PDB entry 7WFG | electron microscopy, 4.33 A resolution (low resolution: residue-level contacts below are approximate; hydrogen-bond / salt-bridge calls are withheld) | chains H and I of the 9 polymer chains in the assembly

[Chain H]
Molecule: NAD(P)H-quinone oxidoreductase subunit H, chloroplastic
Organism: Arabidopsis thaliana
Notes: EC 7.1.1.-
UniProt: P56753 (NDHH_ARATH); residues 1-393 here = UniProt positions 1-393
Chain sequence (393 residues; each row starts with the number of its first residue):
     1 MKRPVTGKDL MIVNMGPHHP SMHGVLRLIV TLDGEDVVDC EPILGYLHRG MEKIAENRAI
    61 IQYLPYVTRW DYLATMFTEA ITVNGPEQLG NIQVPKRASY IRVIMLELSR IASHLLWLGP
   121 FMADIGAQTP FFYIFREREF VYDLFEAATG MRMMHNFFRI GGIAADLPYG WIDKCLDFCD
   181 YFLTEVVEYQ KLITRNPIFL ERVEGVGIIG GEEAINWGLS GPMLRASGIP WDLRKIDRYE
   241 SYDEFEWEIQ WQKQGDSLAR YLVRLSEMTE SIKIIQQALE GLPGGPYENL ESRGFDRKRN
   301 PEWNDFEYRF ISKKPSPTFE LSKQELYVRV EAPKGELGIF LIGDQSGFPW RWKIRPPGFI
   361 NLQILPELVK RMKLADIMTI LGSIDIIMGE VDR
Unresolved in the structure: 1-9, 126-129, 284-307

[Chain I]
Molecule: NAD(P)H-quinone oxidoreductase subunit I, chloroplastic
Organism: Arabidopsis thaliana
Notes: EC 7.1.1.-
UniProt: P56755 (NDHI_ARATH); residues 1-172 here = UniProt positions 1-172
Chain sequence (172 residues; each row starts with the number of its first residue):
     1 MLPMITGFMN YGQQTLRAAR YIGQGFMITL SHTNRLPVTI QYPYEKLITS ERFRGRIHFE
    61 FDKCIACEVC VRVCPIDLPV VDWKLETNIR KKRLLNYSID FGICIFCGNC VEYCPTNCLS
   121 MTEEYEFSTY DRHELNYNQI ALGRLPMSVI DDYTIRTIWN SPQTKNGVNP LI
Unresolved in the structure: 1-5, 45-48, 170-172
Metal / ion sites: 4Fe-4S cluster Fe near Ala66 (its only coordinating residue here)
Ligand contacts:
  - 4Fe-4S cluster (SF4), molecule 1: Ile57, Cys70, Cys74, Pro75, Leu78, Cys104, Ile105, Phe106, Cys107, Gly108, Asn109, Cys110
  - 4Fe-4S cluster (SF4), molecule 2: Phe59, Cys64, Ile65, Ala66, Cys67, Glu68, Val69, Cys70, Cys114, Pro115, Thr116, Cys118
Swiss-Prot annotation at these positions:
  - binding site ([4Fe-4S] cluster): Cys64, Cys67, Cys70, Cys74, Cys104, Cys107, Cys110, Cys114

[How chain H and chain I interact]
Pairs across the interface - 37 pairs, chain H then chain I:
  Arg58(H) - Pro75(I)
  Arg58(H) - Ile76(I)
  Ile61(H) - Val73(I)
  Ile61(H) - Asn109(I)
  Ile61(H) - Tyr113(I)
  Gln62(H) - Arg72(I)
  Gln62(H) - Val73(I)
  Gln62(H) - Cys74(I)
  Gln62(H) - Pro75(I)
  Pro65(H) - Cys107(I)
  Pro65(H) - Asn109(I)
  Tyr66(H) - Pro75(I)
  Phe132(H) - Arg35(I)
  Arg136(H) - His32(I)
  Arg136(H) - Arg35(I)
  Glu139(H) - Arg35(I)
  Asp143(H) - Asn160(I)
  Glu146(H) - Thr49(I)
  Glu146(H) - Ser50(I)
  Thr149(H) - Arg52(I)
  Gly150(H) - Arg52(I)
  Met151(H) - Phe53(I)
  Met151(H) - Arg54(I)
  Met154(H) - Arg54(I)
  Asn156(H) - Arg54(I)
  Asn156(H) - Cys107(I)
  Asn156(H) - Gly108(I)
  Asn156(H) - Asn109(I)
  Arg159(H) - Tyr113(I)
  Ala165(H) - Arg52(I)
  Lys174(H) - Ser161(I)
  Tyr181(H) - Gln163(I)
  Arg195(H) - Tyr21(I)
  Arg195(H) - Gln24(I)
  Asn196(H) - Tyr21(I)
  Pro197(H) - Ala18(I)
  Pro197(H) - Tyr21(I)
Other interface residues (no listed pair), chain H (29 interface residues in all): Tyr133, Phe135, Phe140, His155, Asp166, Glu201, Thr318
Other interface residues (no listed pair), chain I (27 interface residues in all): Gln14, Arg17, Ser31, Asp77, Glu112

[In short]
29 residues of chain H face 27 of chain I across their interface. Bound to chain I: 4Fe-4S cluster. UniProt
lists 8 [4Fe-4S] cluster-binding residues on chain I.
Here chain H is NAD(P)H-quinone oxidoreductase subunit H, chloroplastic and chain I is NAD(P)H-quinone
oxidoreductase subunit I, chloroplastic, both from Arabidopsis thaliana. Entry 7WFG (Subcomplexes A and E in
NDH complex from Arabidopsis) was determined by electron microscopy, deposited together with 7WFD and 7WFE.
